PDB entry 8OM2 | electron microscopy, 2.57 A resolution | chains V and r of the 35 polymer chains in the assembly

Chain V:
Protein: 37S ribosomal protein PET123, mitochondrial
Organism: Saccharomyces cerevisiae
Reference sequence: P17558 (RTPT_YEAST); numbering as in UniProt (aligned over 1-318)
Amino-acid sequence (318 residues; numbered 1 to 318; the number before each row is that of its first residue):
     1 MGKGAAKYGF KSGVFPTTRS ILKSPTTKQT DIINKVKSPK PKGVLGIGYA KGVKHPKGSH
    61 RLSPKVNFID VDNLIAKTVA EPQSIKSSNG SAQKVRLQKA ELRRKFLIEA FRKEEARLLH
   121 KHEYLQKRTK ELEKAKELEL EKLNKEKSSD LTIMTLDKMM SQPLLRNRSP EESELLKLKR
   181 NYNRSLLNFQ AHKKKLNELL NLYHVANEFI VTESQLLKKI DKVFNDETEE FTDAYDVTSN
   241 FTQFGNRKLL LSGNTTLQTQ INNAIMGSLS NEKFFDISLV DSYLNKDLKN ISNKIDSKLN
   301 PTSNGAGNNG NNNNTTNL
Not modelled in the structure: 1, 240-252, 301-318

Chain r:
Molecule: 15S mitochondrial rRNA
Organism: Saccharomyces cerevisiae
Sequence (1647 nucleotides; each row starts with the number of its first residue; note: 2 numbers in that range are skipped by the numbering (no residue carries them; nothing is unmodelled there)):
     1 GUAAAAAAUU UAUAAGAAUA UGAUGUUGGU UCAGAUUAAG CGCUAAAUAA GGACAUGACA
    61 CAUGCGAAUC AUACGUUUAU UAUUGAUAAG AUAAUAAAUA UGUGGUGUAA ACGUGAGUAA
   121 UUUUAUUAGG AAUUAAUGAA CUAUAGAAUA AGCUAAAUAC UUAAUAUAUU AUUAUAUAAA
   181 AAUAAUUUAU AUAAUAAAAA GGAUAUAUAU AUAAUAUAUA UUUAUCUAUA GUCAAGCCAA
   241 UAAUGGUUUA GGUAGUAGGU UUAUUAAGAG UUAAACCUAG CCAACGAUCC AUAAUCGAUA
   301 AUGAAAGUUA GAACGAUCAC GUUGACUCUG AAAUAUAGUC AAUAUCUAUA AGAUACAGCA
   361 GUGAGGAAUA UUGGACAAUG AUCGAAAGAU UGAUCCAGUU ACUUAUUAGG AUGAUAUAUA
   421 AAAAUAUUUU AUUUUAUUUA UAAAUAUUAA AUAUUUAUAA UAAUAAUAAU AAUAAUAUAU
   481 AUAUAUAAAU UGAUUAAAAA UAAAAUCCAU AAAUAAUUAA AAUAAUGAUA UUAAUUACCA
   541 UAUAUAUUUU UAUAUGGAUA UAUAUAUUAA UAAUAAUAUU AAUUUUAUUA UUAUUAAUAA
   601 UAUAUUUUAA UAGUCCUGAC UAAUAUUUGU GCCAGCAGUC GCGGUAACAC AAAGAGGGCG
   661 AGCGUUAAUC AUAAUGGUUU AAAGGAUCCG UAGAAUGAAU UAUAUAUUAU AAUUUAGAGU
   721 UAAUAAAAU
   731 UAAUUAAAGA AUUAUAAUAG UAAAGAUGAA AUAAUAAUAA UAAUUAUAAG ACUAAUAUAU
   791 GUGAAAAUAU UAAUUAAAUA UUAACUGACA UUGAGGGAUU AAAACUAGAG UAGCGAAACG
   851 GAUUCGAUAC CCGUGUAGUU CUAGUAGUAA ACUAUGAAUA CAAUUAUUUA UA
   904 UAUAUAUUAU AUAUAAAUAA UAAAUGAAAA UGAAAGUAUU CCACCUGAAG AGUACGUUAG
   964 CAAUAAUGAA ACUCAAAACA AUAGACGGUU ACAGACUUAA GCAGUGGAGC AUGUUAUUUA
  1024 AUUCGAUAAU CCACGACUAA CCUUACCAUA UUUUGAAUAU UAUAAUAAUU AUUAUAAUUA
  1084 UUAUAUUACA GGCGUUACAU UGUUGUCUUU AGUUCGUGCU GCAAAGUUUU AGAUUAAGUU
  1144 CAUAAACGAA CAAAACUCCA UAUAUAUAAU UUUAAUUAUA UAUAAUUUUA UAUUAUUUAU
  1204 UAAUAUAAAG AAAGGAAUUA AGACAAAUCA UAAUGAUCCU UAUAAUAUGG GUAAUAGACG
  1264 UGCUAUAAUA AAAUGAUAAU AAAAUUAUAU AAAAUAUAUU UAAUUAUAUU UAAUUAAUAA
  1324 UAUAAAACAU UUUAAUUUUU AAUAUAUUUU UUUAUUAUAU AUUAAUAUGA AUUAUAAUCU
  1384 GAAAUUCGAU UAUAUGAAAA AAGAAUUGCU AGUAAUACGU AAAUUAGUAU GUUACGGUGA
  1444 AUAUUCUAAC UGUUUCGCAC UAAUCACUCA UCACGCGUUG AAACAUAUUA UUAUCUUAUU
  1504 AUUUAUAUAA UAUUUUUUAA UAAAUAUUAA UAAUUAUUAA UUUAUAUUUA UUUAUAUCAG
  1564 AAAUAAUAUG AAUUAAUGCG AAGUUGAAAU ACAGUUACCG UAGGGGAACC UGCGGUGGGC
  1624 UUAUAAAUAU CUUAAAUAUU CUUACA
Not modelled in the structure: 1-11, 168-193, 210-215, 423-475, 546-547, 561-602, 764-768, 909-911, 1075-1078, 1228, 1529-1536
Ion coordination: K+ site 1: U19, G28, G29; K+ site 2: U19, C640, A979; K+ site 3: G22, U985; Mg2+ site 1 near A33 (its only coordinating residue here); K+ site 4: G40, G664, U665; K+ site 5: C54, A55; Mg2+ site 2: A55, U56, G115; K+ site 6: U72, A73, G384, A385; Mg2+ site 3 near A110 (its only coordinating residue here); K+ site 7: G113, U114, C359; K+ site 8: G115, G117, A294; Mg2+ site 4: A116, G117, A294; 54 more Mg2+ sites not listed; 26 more K+ sites not listed
Reported in the primary citation:
  - conformationally variable residues (side-chain flip): A1100

How chain V and chain r interact:
Pairs across the interface (69):
  Gly2(V) with U299(r), hydrogen bond to the phosphate; A300(r), hydrogen bond to the phosphate
  Lys3(V) with A301(r), base contact; U302(r), base contact; G303(r), hydrogen bond to the base; A306(r), phosphate contact; G307(r), hydrogen bond to the base
  Gly4(V) with A298(r), phosphate contact
  Ala5(V) with A298(r), sugar contact
  Tyr8(V) with A298(r), stacking on the base
  Lys11(V) with A298(r), sugar contact
  Ser12(V) with U299(r), hydrogen bond to the phosphate
  Gly13(V) with A298(r), hydrogen bond to the sugar
  Val14(V) with A298(r), base contact
  Arg19(V) with C233(r), salt bridge to the phosphate; A234(r), salt bridge to the phosphate
  Lys23(V) with U232(r), salt bridge to the phosphate; C233(r), phosphate contact
  Leu45(V) with U705(r), base contact
  Lys57(V) with U260(r), salt bridge to the phosphate; U261(r), salt bridge to the phosphate
  Gly58(V) with A132(r), sugar contact
  Ser59(V) with A132(r), phosphate contact
  His60(V) with A132(r), salt bridge to the phosphate; U133(r), stacking on the base
  Leu62(V) with U133(r), hydrogen bond to the base
  Ser63(V) with A131(r), hydrogen bond to the phosphate; U133(r), base contact
  Pro64(V) with A131(r), phosphate contact; U133(r), base contact
  Leu74(V) with G231(r), sugar contact
  Lys77(V) with A230(r), sugar contact
  Thr78(V) with A143(r), sugar contact; A230(r), hydrogen bond to the sugar; G231(r), hydrogen bond to the sugar
  Val79(V) with A143(r), sugar contact
  Ala80(V) with A143(r), hydrogen bond to the sugar; U144(r), sugar contact
  Glu81(V) with U144(r), sugar contact
  Pro82(V) with U144(r), phosphate contact; A145(r), phosphate contact
  Gln83(V) with U144(r), phosphate contact; A145(r), hydrogen bond to the phosphate
  Ser84(V) with A145(r), phosphate contact
  Gly90(V) with U221(r), phosphate contact; U222(r), phosphate contact
  Ser91(V) with U222(r), hydrogen bond to the phosphate
  Ala92(V) with U222(r), hydrogen bond to the phosphate; U223(r), phosphate contact
  Gln93(V) with U221(r), hydrogen bond to the phosphate; U222(r), hydrogen bond to the phosphate
  Arg96(V) with U223(r), salt bridge to the phosphate
  Ala100(V) with A143(r), phosphate contact; U144(r), phosphate contact
  Arg103(V) with U142(r), hydrogen bond to the phosphate; A143(r), salt bridge to the phosphate
  Arg104(V) with A143(r), hydrogen bond to the phosphate; U144(r), salt bridge to the phosphate
  Leu164(V) with U701(r), phosphate contact
  Arg168(V) with U714(r), phosphate contact; U715(r), salt bridge to the phosphate
  Arg180(V) with A814(r), phosphate contact; C815(r), salt bridge to the phosphate
  Asn183(V) with A813(r), hydrogen bond to the phosphate; A814(r), hydrogen bond to the phosphate
  Arg184(V) with A813(r), sugar contact; A814(r), sugar contact
  Leu187(V) with A813(r), sugar contact
  Lys194(V) with U724(r), salt bridge to the phosphate
Also at the interface, not in a pair above, chain V (51 interface residues in all): Ile21, Ser87, Lys99, Leu107, Leu165, Asn167, Ala191, Lys195
Also at the interface, not in a pair above, chain r (39 interface residues in all): U229, U308, U700, U713, A723, A725

Overview:
Chain V and chain r form an interface of 51 and 39 residues respectively; the contacts include 20 hydrogen
bonds, 12 salt bridges and 2 aromatic stacking contacts. Among the polar pairs are Lys3(V)-G303(r),
Lys3(V)-G307(r) and Leu62(V)-U133(r). The K+ site 1 is built by U19(r), G28(r) and G29(r). The paper reports
conformational variability at A1100(r).
Chain V is 37S ribosomal protein PET123, mitochondrial and chain r is 15S mitochondrial rRNA, both from
Saccharomyces cerevisiae; the structure, Small subunit of yeast mitochondrial ribosome in complex with
METTL17/Rsm22, was determined by electron microscopy (same publication as 8OM3 and 8OM4).
